Entry 6HJF (X-ray diffraction, 1.70 A resolution); this record covers chains A and B.

[Chain A (and B)]
Name: Proline racemase A
Organism: Trypanosoma cruzi (strain CL Brener)
Notes: EC 5.1.1.4; chain B of this document is another copy of the same molecule, construct and numbering; everything in this record applies to it too
Reference sequence: Q4DA80 (PRCMA_TRYCC); residues 2-393 here correspond to UniProt positions 32-423 (UniProt number = residue number + 30)
Chain sequence (414 residues; row label = number of the first residue in the row):
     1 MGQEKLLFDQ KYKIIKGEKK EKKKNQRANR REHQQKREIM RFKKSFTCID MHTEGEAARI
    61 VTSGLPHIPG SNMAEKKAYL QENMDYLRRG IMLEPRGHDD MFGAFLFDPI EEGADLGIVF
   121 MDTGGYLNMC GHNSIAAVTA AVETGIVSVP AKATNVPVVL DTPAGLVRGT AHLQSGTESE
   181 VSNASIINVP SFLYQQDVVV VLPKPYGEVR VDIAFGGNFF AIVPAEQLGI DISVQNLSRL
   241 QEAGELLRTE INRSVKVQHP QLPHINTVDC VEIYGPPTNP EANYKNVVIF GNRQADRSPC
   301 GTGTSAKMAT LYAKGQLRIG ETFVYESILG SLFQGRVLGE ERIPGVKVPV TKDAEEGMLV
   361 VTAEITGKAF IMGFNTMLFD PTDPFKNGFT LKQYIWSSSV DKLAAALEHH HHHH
Disordered / not traced: 1-39, 395-414 (chain B: 1-44, 399-414)
Differences from the reference sequence: initiating methionine (1); conflict I118 (Met148 in Q4DA80); expression tag (394-414)
Covalently attached groups: laevulinic acid (SHF) linked to C130, C300
Small-molecule neighbours: laevulinic acid (SHF): F102, L127, M129, G131, H132, F290, D296, S298, G301, T302, G303
Swiss-Prot annotation at these positions:
  - active site: C130 (Proton acceptor), C300 (Proton donor)
  - binding site (substrate): G131, H132, D296, G301, T302
  - glycosylation (N-linked (GlcNAc...) asparagine): N183, N236, N252
From the paper describing this entry:
  - binding site for laevulinic acid: C130, G131, H132, C300, G301, T302
  - catalytic residues: C300
  - catalytic residues: C130 (proposed by the authors, not directly observed)

[How chain A and chain B interact]
Residue-residue contacts (70; chain A residue first):
  R41(A) - E143(B)  salt bridge
  R41(A) - E180(B)  salt bridge
  R41(A) - I371(B)
  F42(A) - F374(B)  hydrophobic
  H52(A) - P95(B)
  H52(A) - D383(B)  salt bridge
  H52(A) - F385(B)
  E54(A) - F385(B)
  G55(A) - P95(B)
  G55(A) - F385(B)
  G55(A) - F389(B)
  E94(A) - H98(B)
  E94(A) - R297(B)  salt bridge
  P95(A) - H52(B)
  P95(A) - G55(B)
  P95(A) - M372(B)
  R96(A) - M372(B)
  G97(A) - H98(B)
  H98(A) - E94(B)
  H98(A) - G97(B)
  H98(A) - H98(B)
  E180(A) - D380(B)
  V234(A) - L391(B)  hydrophobic
  Q235(A) - Q393(B)
  L237(A) - L391(B)  hydrophobic
  R297(A) - E94(B)  salt bridge
  R297(A) - F389(B)
  R297(A) - L391(B)
  L329(A) - F385(B)  hydrophobic
  L329(A) - F389(B)  hydrophobic
  L329(A) - L391(B)  hydrophobic
  F370(A) - D380(B)
  F370(A) - T382(B)
  F370(A) - D383(B)
  F370(A) - P384(B)
  I371(A) - L378(B)  hydrophobic
  M372(A) - P95(B)
  M372(A) - R96(B)
  M372(A) - M377(B)
  M372(A) - L378(B)  hydrogen bond (backbone-backbone)
  G373(A) - T376(B)
  F374(A) - F374(B)
  F374(A) - N375(B)
  F374(A) - T376(B)  hydrogen bond (backbone-backbone)
  F374(A) - L378(B)  hydrophobic
  N375(A) - G373(B)
  N375(A) - F374(B)
  N375(A) - N375(B)
  T376(A) - G373(B)
  T376(A) - F374(B)  hydrogen bond (backbone-backbone)
  M377(A) - M372(B)
  L378(A) - I371(B)  hydrophobic
  L378(A) - M372(B)  hydrogen bond (backbone-backbone)
  L378(A) - F374(B)  hydrophobic
  D380(A) - F370(B)
  T382(A) - F370(B)
  D383(A) - H52(B)  salt bridge
  D383(A) - F370(B)
  P384(A) - F370(B)
  F385(A) - E54(B)
  F385(A) - G55(B)
  F385(A) - L329(B)  hydrophobic
  F389(A) - G55(B)
  F389(A) - R297(B)
  F389(A) - L329(B)  hydrophobic
  L391(A) - V234(B)
  L391(A) - L237(B)  hydrophobic
  L391(A) - R297(B)
  L391(A) - L329(B)  hydrophobic
  Q393(A) - Q235(B)  hydrogen bond (side chain-backbone)
Interface residues without a listed pair, chain A (35 interface residues in all): I328, S331
Interface residues without a listed pair, chain B (33 interface residues in all): S331

[Summary]
Chain A and chain B form an interface of 35 and 33 residues respectively, with 5 hydrogen bonds and 6 salt
bridges. Polar pairs include R41(A)-E143(B), R41(A)-E180(B) and H52(A)-D383(B). Laevulinic acid is covalently
linked to C130(A). The paper reports catalytic residues C300(A) and C130(A); a binding site for laevulinic
acid at C130(A), G131(A) and H132(A) among others.
Chain A and chain B are both Proline racemase A (Trypanosoma cruzi (strain CL Brener)); the structure,
Trypanosoma cruzi proline racemase in complex with inhibitor BrOxoPA, was determined by X-ray diffraction,
deposited together with 6HJE and 6HJG.
